7QIT - chains C and D of the 8 polymer chains in the assembly; structure by X-ray diffraction, 1.99 A resolution.

[Chain C]
Name: Chymotrypsin A chain C
From: Bos taurus
UniProt: P00766 (CTRA_BOVIN); residue numbers follow UniProt; this construct covers 149-245
Amino-acid sequence (97 residues; row label = number of the first residue in the row):
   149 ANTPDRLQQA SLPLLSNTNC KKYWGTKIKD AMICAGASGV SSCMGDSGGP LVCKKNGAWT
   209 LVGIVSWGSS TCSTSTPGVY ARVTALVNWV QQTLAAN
Cystine bridges: Cys168-Cys182, Cys191-Cys220
UniProt features mapped onto this chain:
  - active site: Ser195 (Charge relay system)
From the paper describing this entry:
  - specificity-determining residues: Ser189, Gly216, Gly226 (citing earlier work)

[Chain D]
Name: Pancreatic trypsin inhibitor
UniProt: P00974 (BPT1_BOVIN); residues 1-58 here correspond to UniProt positions 36-93 (UniProt number = residue number + 35)
Amino-acid sequence (58 residues; row label = number of the first residue in the row):
     1 RPDFCLEPPY TGPCXARIIR YFYNAKAGLC QTFVYGGCRA KRNNFKSAED CMRTCGGA
Differences from the reference sequence: engineered mutation 3EG_15 (Lys50 in P00974)
Modified residues: 3EG ((2S)-2-amino-4,4,4-trifluorobutanoic acid) at position 15
Cystine bridges: Cys5-Cys55, Cys14-Cys38, Cys30-Cys51

[How chain C and chain D interact]
Residue-residue contacts (26; chain C residue first):
  Ala149(C) with Arg17(D)
  Asn150(C) with Arg17(D), hydrogen bond
  Thr151(C) with Arg17(D)
  Ser190(C) with 3EG_15(D)
  Cys191(C) with 3EG_15(D)
  Met192(C) with Cys14(D); 3EG_15(D); Ala16(D); Arg17(D); Val34(D), hydrophobic; Tyr35(D); Gly36(D)
  Gly193(C) with 3EG_15(D), hydrogen bond (backbone-backbone); Ala16(D); Arg17(D)
  Asp194(C) with 3EG_15(D), hydrogen bond (backbone-backbone)
  Ser195(C) with 3EG_15(D), hydrogen bond (side chain-backbone); Ala16(D), hydrogen bond (side chain-backbone)
  Val213(C) with 3EG_15(D)
  Ser214(C) with Cys14(D); 3EG_15(D), hydrogen bond (backbone-backbone)
  Trp215(C) with Pro13(D); Cys14(D), hydrophobic; 3EG_15(D)
  Gly216(C) with Pro13(D), hydrogen bond (backbone-backbone); 3EG_15(D)
Also at the interface, not in a pair above, chain C (15 interface residues in all): Ser218, Cys220
Also at the interface, not in a pair above, chain D (10 interface residues in all): Thr11, Gly12

[In short]
15 residues of chain C and 10 residues of chain D are in contact; the contacts include 7 hydrogen bonds. Among
the polar pairs are Asn150(C)-Arg17(D), Ser195(C)-3EG_15(D) and Ser195(C)-Ala16(D). Curated annotation
(UniProt) lists active-site residue Ser195(C) on chain C. From the paper: specificity determinants Ser189(C),
Gly216(C) and Gly226(C).
Here chain C is Chymotrypsin A chain C (Bos taurus) and chain D is Pancreatic trypsin inhibitor. Entry 7QIT
(CRYSTAL STRUCTURE OF THE P1 trifluoroethylglycine (TfeGly) BPTI MUTANT- BOVINE CHYMOTRYPSIN COMPLEX) was
determined by X-ray diffraction together with 7QIQ and 7QIS from the same study.
